4Y6A - chains Q and R of the 30 polymer chains in the assembly; structure by X-ray diffraction, 2.60 A resolution.

[Chain Q]
Protein: Proteasome subunit alpha type-4
From: Saccharomyces cerevisiae
Notes: EC 3.4.25.1
Reference sequence: P40303 (PSA4_YEAST); residues -1 to 252 here correspond to UniProt positions 1-254 (UniProt number = residue number + 2)
Amino-acid sequence (254 residues; numbered -1 to 252; the number before each row is that of its first residue; numbers below 1 keep their minus sign (Met-1 is residue -1)):
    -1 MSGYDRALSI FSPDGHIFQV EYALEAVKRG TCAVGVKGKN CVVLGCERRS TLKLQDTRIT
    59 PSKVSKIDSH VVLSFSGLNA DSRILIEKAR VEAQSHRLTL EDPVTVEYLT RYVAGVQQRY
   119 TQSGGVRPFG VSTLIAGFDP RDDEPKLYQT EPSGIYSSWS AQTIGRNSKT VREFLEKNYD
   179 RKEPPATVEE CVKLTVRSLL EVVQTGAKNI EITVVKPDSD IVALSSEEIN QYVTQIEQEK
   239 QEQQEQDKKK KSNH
Disordered / not traced: -1 to 0, 241-252
Curated features (UniProtKB/Swiss-Prot):
  - modified residue: Thr58 (Phosphothreonine)

[Chain R]
Protein: Proteasome subunit alpha type-5
From: Saccharomyces cerevisiae
Notes: EC 3.4.25.1
Reference sequence: P32379 (PSA5_YEAST); residues -7 to 252 here correspond to UniProt positions 1-260 (UniProt number = residue number + 8)
Amino-acid sequence (260 residues; each row starts with the number of its first residue; numbers below 1 keep their minus sign (Met-7 is residue -7)):
    -7 MFLTRSEYDR GVSTFSPEGR LFQVEYSLEA IKLGSTAIGI ATKEGVVLGV EKRATSPLLE
    53 SDSIEKIVEI DRHIGCAMSG LTADARSMIE HARTAAVTHN LYYDEDINVE SLTQSVCDLA
   113 LRFGEGASGE ERLMSRPFGV ALLIAGHDAD DGYQLFHAEP SGTFYRYNAK AIGSGSEGAQ
   173 AELLNEWHSS LTLKEAELLV LKILKQVMEE KLDENNAQLS CITKQDGFKI YDNEKTAELI
   233 KELKEKEAAE SPEEADVEMS
Disordered / not traced: -7 to 0, 118-124, 243-252

[How chain Q and chain R interact]
Residue-residue contacts (61):
  Asp3(Q) - Glu117(R)
  Arg4(Q) - Glu117(R)
  Ala5(Q) - Val4(R)  hydrophobic
  Ala5(Q) - Glu117(R)
  Ala5(Q) - Ser127(R)
  Ser7(Q) - Ser127(R)
  Ser7(Q) - Arg128(R)
  Ile8(Q) - Gln15(R)
  Phe9(Q) - Gln15(R)
  Phe9(Q) - Tyr18(R)  hydrophobic
  Phe9(Q) - Ser19(R)
  Phe9(Q) - Leu73(R)  hydrophobic
  Phe9(Q) - Arg128(R)
  Phe9(Q) - Pro129(R)
  Phe9(Q) - Gly131(R)
  Ser10(Q) - Tyr18(R)
  Pro11(Q) - Tyr18(R)  hydrophobic
  Pro11(Q) - Glu21(R)
  Asp12(Q) - Glu21(R)
  Gly13(Q) - Tyr18(R)
  Gly13(Q) - Glu21(R)
  Gly13(Q) - Ala22(R)
  His14(Q) - Leu25(R)
  Ile15(Q) - Leu73(R)  hydrophobic
  Ile15(Q) - Arg128(R)
  Lys35(Q) - Glu52(R)  salt bridge
  Gln116(Q) - Ala75(R)
  Gln116(Q) - Asp76(R)
  Thr119(Q) - Arg128(R)  hydrogen bond (backbone-side chain)
  Gln120(Q) - Met126(R)
  Gln120(Q) - Ser127(R)  hydrogen bond (backbone-backbone)
  Gln120(Q) - Arg128(R)
  Gln120(Q) - Phe130(R)
  Ser121(Q) - Ser127(R)
  Gly122(Q) - Ser127(R)
  Ser151(Q) - Ala75(R)
  Gly152(Q) - Ala75(R)
  Ile153(Q) - Thr74(R)
  Ile153(Q) - Ala75(R)  hydrophobic
  Ser155(Q) - Leu51(R)
  Ser155(Q) - Ser55(R)
  Ser156(Q) - Leu51(R)
  Ser156(Q) - Glu52(R)  hydrogen bond (backbone-backbone)
  Ser156(Q) - Ser55(R)  hydrogen bond (backbone-side chain)
  Trp157(Q) - Thr47(R)
  Trp157(Q) - Ser48(R)
  Trp157(Q) - Leu50(R)
  Trp157(Q) - Leu51(R)
  Trp157(Q) - Glu52(R)
  Ser158(Q) - Leu50(R)  hydrogen bond (backbone-backbone)
  Ser158(Q) - Glu52(R)  hydrogen bond
  Ala159(Q) - Leu50(R)
  Leu173(Q) - Leu50(R)  hydrophobic
  Glu174(Q) - Ser48(R)  hydrogen bond
  Glu174(Q) - Pro49(R)
  Glu174(Q) - Leu50(R)
  Tyr177(Q) - Leu50(R)  hydrophobic
  Arg179(Q) - Pro49(R)  hydrogen bond (side chain-backbone)
  Arg179(Q) - Leu50(R)
  Arg179(Q) - Leu51(R)  hydrogen bond (side chain-backbone)
  Arg179(Q) - Glu52(R)
Other interface residues (no listed pair), chain Q (31 interface residues in all): Arg170
Other interface residues (no listed pair), chain R (27 interface residues in all): Asp1, Ser79

[Summary]
Chain Q and chain R form an interface of 31 and 27 residues respectively; the contacts include 9 hydrogen
bonds and 1 salt bridge. Among the polar pairs are Lys35(Q)-Glu52(R), Thr119(Q)-Arg128(R) and
Ser156(Q)-Ser55(R).
Here chain Q is Proteasome subunit alpha type-4 and chain R is Proteasome subunit alpha type-5, both from
Saccharomyces cerevisiae. Entry 4Y6A (Yeast 20S proteasome beta2-H114D mutant in complex with Ac-PAD-ep) was
determined by X-ray diffraction, deposited together with 4Y69, 4Y6V, 4Y6Z, 4Y70, 4Y74, 4Y75 and 34 further
entries.
